Entry 1N8R (X-ray diffraction, 3.00 A resolution); this record covers chains A and M of the 30 polymer chains in the assembly.

[Chain A]
Molecule: 23S ribosomal RNA
Source organism: Haloarcula marismortui
Sequence (2922 nucleotides; row label = number of the first residue in the row):
     2 UUGGCUACUAUGCCAGCUGGUGGAUUGCUCGGCUCAGGCGCUGAUGAAGG
    52 ACGUGCCAAGCUGCGAUAAGCCAUGGGGAGCCGCACGGAGGCGAAGAACC
   102 AUGGAUUUCCGAAUGAGAAUCUCUCUAACAAUUGCUUCGCGCAAUGAGGA
   152 ACCCCGAGAACUGAAACAUCUCAGUAUCGGGAGGAACAGAAAACGCAAUG
   202 UGAUGUCGUUAGUAACCGCGAGUGAACGCGAUACAGCCCAAACCGAAGCC
   252 CUCACGGGCAAUGUGGUGUCAGGGCUACCUCUCAUCAGCCGACCGUCUCG
   302 ACGAAGUCUCUUGGAACAGAGCGUGAUACAGGGUGACAACCCCGUACUCG
   352 AGACCAGUACGACGUGCGGUAGUGCCAGAGUAGCGGGGGUUGGAUAUCCC
   402 UCGCGAAUAACGCAGGCAUCGACUGCGAAGGCUAAACACAACCUGAGACC
   452 GAUAGUGAACAAGUAGUGUGAACGAACGCUGCAAAGUACCCUCAGAAGGG
   502 AGGCGAAAUAGAGCAUGAAAUCAGUUGGCGAUCGAGCGACAGGGCAUACA
   552 AGGUCCCUCGACGAAUGACCGACGCGCGAGCGUCCAGUAAGACUCACGGG
   602 AAGCCGAUGUUCUGUCGUACGUUUUGAAAAACGAGCCAGGGAGUGUGUCU
   652 GCAUGGCAAGUCUAACCGGAGUAUCCGGGGAGGCACAGGGAAACCGACAU
   702 GGCCGCAGGGCUUUGCCCGAGGGCCGCCGUCUUCAAGGGCGGGGAGCCAU
   752 GUGGACACGACCCGAAUCCGGACGAUCUACGCAUGGACAAGAUGAAGCGU
   802 GCCGAAAGGCACGUGGAAGUCUGUUAGAGUUGGUGUCCUACAAUACCCUC
   852 UCGUGAUCUAUGUGUAGGGGUGAAAGGCCCAUCGAGUCCGGCAACAGCUG
   902 GUUCCAAUCGAAACAUGUCGAAGCAUGACCUCCGCCGAGGUAGUCUGUGA
   952 GGUAGAGCGACCGAUUGGUGUGUCCGCCUCCGAGAGGAGUCGGCACACCU
  1002 GUCAAACUCCAAACUUACAGACGCCGUUUGACGCGGGGAUUCCGGUGCGC
  1052 GGGGUAAGCCUGUGUACCAGGAGGGGAACAACCCAGAGAUAGGUUAAGGU
  1102 CCCCAAGUGUGGAUUAAGUGUAAUCCUCUGAAGGUGGUCUCGAGCCCUAG
  1152 ACAGCCGGGAGGUGAGCUUAGAAGCAGCUACCCUCUAAGAAAAGCGUAAC
  1202 AGCUUACCGGCCGAGGUUUGAGGCGCCCAAAAUGAUCGGGACUCAAAUCC
  1252 ACCACCGAGACCUGUCCGUACCACUCAUACUGGUAAUCGAGUAGAUUGGC
  1302 GCUCUAAUUGGAUGGAAGUAGGGGUGAAAACUCCUAUGGACCGAUUAGUG
  1352 ACGAAAAUCCUGGCCAUAGUAGCAGCGAUAGUCGGGUGAGAACCCCGACG
  1402 GCCUAAUGGAUAAGGGUUCCUCAGCACUGCUGAUCAGCUGAGGGUUAGCC
  1452 GGUCCUAAGUCAUACCGCAACUCGACUAUGACGAAAUGGGAAACGGGUUA
  1502 AUAUUCCCGUGCCACUAUGCAGUGAAAGUUGACGCCCUGGGGUCGAUCAC
  1552 GCUGGGCAUUCGCCCAGUCGAACCGUCCAACUCCGUGGAAGCCGUAAUGG
  1602 CAGGAAGCGGACGAACGGCGGCAUAGGGAAACGUGAUUCAACCUGGGGCC
  1652 CAUGAAAAGACGAGCAUAGUGUCCGUACCGAGAACCGACACAGGUGUCCA
  1702 UGGCGGCGAAAGCCAAGGCCUGUCGGGAGCAACCAACGUUAGGGAAUUCG
  1752 GCAAGUUAGUCCCGUACCUUCGGAAGAAGGGAUGCCUGCUCCGGAACGGA
  1802 GCAGGUCGCAGUGACUCGGAAGCUCGGACUGUCUAGUAACAACAUAGGUG
  1852 ACCGCAAAUCCGCAAGGACUCGUACGGUCACUGAAUCCUGCCCAGUGCAG
  1902 GUAUCUGAACACCUCGUACAAGAGGACGAAGGACCUGUCAACGGCGGGGG
  1952 UAACUAUGACCCUCUUAAGGUAGCGUAGUACCUUGCCGCAUCAGUAGCGG
  2002 CUUGCAUGAAUGGAUUAACCAGAGCUUCACUGUCCCAACGUUGGGCCCGG
  2052 UGAACUGUACAUUCCAGUGCGGAGUCUGGAGACACCCAGGGGGAAGCGAA
  2102 GACCCUAUGGAGCUUUACUGCAGGCUGUCGCUGAGACGUGGUCGCCGAUG
  2152 UGCAGCAUAGGUAGGAGACACUACACAGGUACCCGCGCUAGCGGGCCACC
  2202 GAGUCAACAGUGAAAUACUACCCGUCGGUGACUGCGACUCUCACUCCGGG
  2252 AGGAGGACACCGAUAGCCGGGCAGUUUGACUGGGGCGGUACGCGCUCGAA
  2302 AAGAUAUCGAGCGCGCCCUAUGGCUAUCUCAGCCGGGACAGAGACCCGGC
  2352 GAAGAGUGCAAGAGCAAAAGAUAGCUUGACAGUGUUCUUCCCAACGAGGA
  2402 ACGCUGACGCGAAAGCGUGGUCUAGCGAACCAAUUAGCCUGCUUGAUGCG
  2452 GGCAAUUGAUGACAGAAAAGCUACCCUAGGGAUAACAGAGUCGUCACUCG
  2502 CAAGAGCACAUAUCGACCGAGUGGCUUGCUACCUCGAUGUCGGUUCCCUC
  2552 CAUCCUGCCCGUGCAGAAGCGGGCAAGGGUGAGGUUGUUCGCCUAUUAAA
  2602 GGAGGUCGUGAGCUGGGUUUAGACCGUCGUGAGACAGGUCGGCUGCUAUC
  2652 UACUGGGUGUGUAAUGGUGUCUGACAAGAACGACCGUAUAGUACGAGAGG
  2702 AACUACGGUUGGUGGCCACUGGUGUACCGGUUGUUCGAGAGAGCACGUGC
  2752 CGGGUAGCCACGCCACACGGGGUAAGAGCUGAACGCAUCUAAGCUCGAAA
  2802 CCCACUUGGAAAAGAGACACCGCCGAGGUCCCGCGUACAAGACGCGGUCG
  2852 AUAGACUCGGGGUGUGCGCGUCGAGGUAACGAGACGUUAAGCCCACGAGC
  2902 ACUAACAGACCAAAGCCAUCAU
Disordered / not traced: 2-9, 126-127, 715, 971-998, 1560, 1952-1963, 2137-2236, 2339-2343, 2665-2666, 2915-2923
Metal / ion sites: Mg2+ site 1 near G28 (its only coordinating residue here); Na+ site 1: C40, G41; Na+ site 2: G56, A59, G61; Na+ site 3 near U108 (its only coordinating residue here); Mg2+ site 2 near U115 (its only coordinating residue here); Na+ site 4: C141, G142; Na+ site 5 near U146 (its only coordinating residue here); Mg2+ site 3: C162, U2276; K+: C162, U163, U172; Mg2+ site 4: A165, A167, C168; Na+ site 6: A165, A166, A167; Mg2+ site 5: A166, G219; 62 more Na+ sites not listed; 97 more Mg2+ sites not listed
Ligand contacts: virginiamycin m1 (VIR): G2102, A2103, C2104, A2474, A2486, C2487, A2538, U2539, G2540, U2620

[Chain M]
Protein: 50S ribosomal protein L15P
Source organism: Haloarcula marismortui
UniProtKB: P12737 (RL15_HALMA); numbering as in UniProt (aligned over 1-164)
Chain sequence (164 residues; row label = number of the first residue in the row):
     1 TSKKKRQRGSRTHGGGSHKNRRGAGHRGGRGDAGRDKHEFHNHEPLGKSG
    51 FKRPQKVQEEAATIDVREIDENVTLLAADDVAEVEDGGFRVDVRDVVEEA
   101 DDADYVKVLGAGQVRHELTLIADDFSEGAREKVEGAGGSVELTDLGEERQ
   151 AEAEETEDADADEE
Disordered / not traced: 84-88, 151-164
Metal / ion sites: Na+ site 1: Gly14 (shared with A1040(A), A1296(A) of chain A); Na+ site 2: His18 (shared with G902(A), U903(A) of chain A); Na+ site 3: Ala33, Glu39

[How chain A and chain M interact]
Pairs across the interface - 170 pairs, chain A then chain M:
  G164(A) - Arg30(M)  phosphate contact
  A165(A) - Gly29(M)  phosphate contact
  A165(A) - Arg30(M)  hydrogen bond to the phosphate
  A166(A) - Ala24(M)  base contact
  A166(A) - Gly25(M)  hydrogen bond to the base
  A166(A) - Gly28(M)  base contact
  A166(A) - Gly29(M)  hydrogen bond to the base
  A166(A) - Ala33(M)  sugar contact
  A166(A) - Gly34(M)  hydrogen bond to the phosphate
  A166(A) - His38(M)  base contact
  G196(A) - Lys56(M)  hydrogen bond to the sugar
  C197(A) - Lys56(M)  phosphate contact
  U214(A) - Gln55(M)  sugar contact
  A215(A) - Lys52(M)  salt bridge to the phosphate
  A215(A) - Gln55(M)  hydrogen bond to the sugar
  A216(A) - Lys52(M)  salt bridge to the phosphate
  C220(A) - Lys48(M)  sugar contact
  G221(A) - Arg35(M)  phosphate contact
  G221(A) - Leu46(M)  phosphate contact
  G221(A) - Gly47(M)  hydrogen bond to the phosphate
  A222(A) - Asp32(M)  phosphate contact
  A222(A) - Arg35(M)  salt bridge to the phosphate
  G223(A) - Gly31(M)  phosphate contact
  G223(A) - Asp32(M)  hydrogen bond to the phosphate
  A226(A) - Gln55(M)  base contact
  G416(A) - Lys56(M)  hydrogen bond to the phosphate
  G417(A) - Lys56(M)  salt bridge to the phosphate
  U623(A) - Arg11(M)  hydrogen bond to the phosphate
  U624(A) - His18(M)  salt bridge to the phosphate
  U624(A) - Lys19(M)  hydrogen bond to the phosphate
  U625(A) - Lys19(M)  salt bridge to the phosphate
  G644(A) - Lys4(M)  sugar contact
  G644(A) - Arg8(M)  salt bridge to the phosphate
  G644(A) - His13(M)  hydrogen bond to the base
  G644(A) - Arg21(M)  hydrogen bond to the base
  U645(A) - Lys4(M)  salt bridge to the phosphate
  C687(A) - Glu99(M)  base contact
  A688(A) - Asp65(M)  hydrogen bond to the base
  A688(A) - Arg67(M)  salt bridge to the phosphate
  A688(A) - Ala111(M)  base contact
  A692(A) - Gly50(M)  sugar contact
  A692(A) - Phe51(M)  hydrogen bond to the sugar
  A693(A) - Phe51(M)  sugar contact
  A693(A) - Arg53(M)  sugar contact
  A694(A) - Arg53(M)  salt bridge to the phosphate
  G697(A) - Thr63(M)  base contact
  G697(A) - Lys107(M)  salt bridge to the phosphate
  G697(A) - Leu109(M)  base contact
  G697(A) - Ser126(M)  phosphate contact
  G697(A) - Glu127(M)  hydrogen bond to the phosphate
  A698(A) - Leu109(M)  phosphate contact
  A698(A) - Gly110(M)  hydrogen bond to the phosphate
  A698(A) - Ala111(M)  sugar contact
  A698(A) - Ser126(M)  hydrogen bond to the phosphate
  A698(A) - Gly128(M)  phosphate contact
  C699(A) - Gly110(M)  phosphate contact
  C699(A) - Ala111(M)  phosphate contact
  C699(A) - Gly112(M)  hydrogen bond to the phosphate
  C699(A) - Lys132(M)  salt bridge to the phosphate
  A700(A) - Asp70(M)  hydrogen bond to the base
  A700(A) - Glu71(M)  base contact
  A700(A) - Gly112(M)  phosphate contact
  A700(A) - Gln113(M)  hydrogen bond to the base
  A700(A) - Val114(M)  base contact
  A700(A) - Arg115(M)  hydrogen bond to the base
  U701(A) - Gln113(M)  hydrogen bond to the phosphate
  U701(A) - Arg115(M)  salt bridge to the phosphate
  G745(A) - Arg67(M)  base contact
  G745(A) - Glu71(M)  hydrogen bond to the base
  G754(A) - Lys3(M)  phosphate contact
  G754(A) - Lys4(M)  salt bridge to the phosphate
  G755(A) - Lys3(M)  salt bridge to the phosphate
  C757(A) - Arg27(M)  phosphate contact
  C757(A) - Gly31(M)  hydrogen bond to the phosphate
  A758(A) - Arg27(M)  salt bridge to the phosphate
  A758(A) - Arg30(M)  phosphate contact
  A758(A) - Gly31(M)  hydrogen bond to the phosphate
  C759(A) - Arg30(M)  salt bridge to the phosphate
  A761(A) - Arg30(M)  salt bridge to the phosphate
  C762(A) - Arg21(M)  hydrogen bond to the base
  C896(A) - Arg30(M)  hydrogen bond to the phosphate
  A897(A) - Gly23(M)  phosphate contact
  A897(A) - Ala24(M)  hydrogen bond to the phosphate
  A897(A) - Arg30(M)  salt bridge to the phosphate
  G898(A) - Arg22(M)  phosphate contact
  G898(A) - Gly23(M)  hydrogen bond to the phosphate
  G898(A) - Ala24(M)  phosphate contact
  G898(A) - Gly25(M)  hydrogen bond to the phosphate
  C899(A) - Arg22(M)  salt bridge to the phosphate
  U900(A) - Lys19(M)  salt bridge to the phosphate
  U900(A) - Arg22(M)  salt bridge to the phosphate
  G901(A) - His18(M)  salt bridge to the phosphate
  G901(A) - Lys19(M)  phosphate contact
  G902(A) - Arg11(M)  salt bridge to the phosphate
  G902(A) - His18(M)  salt bridge to the phosphate
  U903(A) - Arg11(M)  salt bridge to the phosphate
  U903(A) - Thr12(M)  base contact
  U903(A) - His13(M)  sugar contact
  U903(A) - His18(M)  base contact
  U904(A) - Gln7(M)  phosphate contact
  U904(A) - Arg8(M)  hydrogen bond to the base
  U904(A) - Gly9(M)  hydrogen bond to the phosphate
  U904(A) - Ser10(M)  hydrogen bond to the phosphate
  U904(A) - Arg11(M)  hydrogen bond to the phosphate
  C905(A) - Lys5(M)  hydrogen bond to the base
  C905(A) - Arg6(M)  base contact
  C906(A) - Arg6(M)  base contact
  A907(A) - Arg6(M)  base contact
  G918(A) - His38(M)  hydrogen bond to the base
  G918(A) - Phe40(M)  sugar contact
  U919(A) - Lys37(M)  hydrogen bond to the phosphate
  U919(A) - His38(M)  base contact
  C920(A) - Lys37(M)  salt bridge to the phosphate
  G924(A) - Gly25(M)  hydrogen bond to the sugar
  G924(A) - His38(M)  base contact
  C925(A) - Gly25(M)  phosphate contact
  C925(A) - His26(M)  salt bridge to the phosphate
  C925(A) - Gly28(M)  sugar contact
  C925(A) - His38(M)  sugar contact
  C925(A) - Glu39(M)  hydrogen bond to the sugar
  A926(A) - His38(M)  sugar contact
  A926(A) - Glu39(M)  sugar contact
  A926(A) - His41(M)  hydrogen bond to the base
  U927(A) - His41(M)  hydrogen bond to the sugar
  U927(A) - Asn42(M)  sugar contact
  U1041(A) - Gly14(M)  sugar contact
  U1041(A) - Gly15(M)  sugar contact
  U1041(A) - Gly16(M)  phosphate contact
  U1042(A) - Ser17(M)  hydrogen bond to the phosphate
  U1042(A) - Asn20(M)  hydrogen bond to the phosphate
  A1294(A) - Gly16(M)  phosphate contact
  G1295(A) - Thr12(M)  hydrogen bond to the phosphate
  G1295(A) - Gly14(M)  hydrogen bond to the phosphate
  G1295(A) - Gly15(M)  hydrogen bond to the phosphate
  G1295(A) - Gly16(M)  hydrogen bond to the phosphate
  A1296(A) - Lys3(M)  salt bridge to the phosphate
  U1297(A) - Lys3(M)  salt bridge to the phosphate
  U1298(A) - Arg6(M)  hydrogen bond to the base
  G1299(A) - Thr1(M)  phosphate contact
  G1299(A) - Arg6(M)  hydrogen bond to the base
  G1300(A) - Thr1(M)  hydrogen bond to the base
  C1301(A) - Lys5(M)  base contact
  G1302(A) - Lys5(M)  hydrogen bond to the base
  C1353(A) - Lys5(M)  hydrogen bond to the base
  G1354(A) - Lys5(M)  hydrogen bond to the base
  G1354(A) - Arg8(M)  salt bridge to the phosphate
  C2396(A) - Phe40(M)  sugar contact
  A2430(A) - Leu46(M)  sugar contact
  A2430(A) - Gly47(M)  hydrogen bond to the sugar
  C2431(A) - Gly47(M)  phosphate contact
  C2431(A) - Lys48(M)  hydrogen bond to the phosphate
  C2432(A) - Lys48(M)  salt bridge to the phosphate
  U2441(A) - Phe51(M)  sugar contact
  U2441(A) - Arg53(M)  hydrogen bond to the phosphate
  G2442(A) - Arg53(M)  salt bridge to the phosphate
  G2442(A) - Pro54(M)  sugar contact
  G2442(A) - Val57(M)  phosphate contact
  C2443(A) - Pro54(M)  base contact
  C2443(A) - Lys56(M)  hydrogen bond to the phosphate
  C2443(A) - Val57(M)  sugar contact
  U2444(A) - Lys56(M)  salt bridge to the phosphate
  G2452(A) - Phe51(M)  base contact
  G2453(A) - Gly50(M)  hydrogen bond to the phosphate
  G2453(A) - Phe51(M)  sugar contact
  C2454(A) - Ser49(M)  phosphate contact
  C2454(A) - Gly50(M)  hydrogen bond to the phosphate
  A2465(A) - Phe40(M)  base contact
  G2466(A) - Lys37(M)  salt bridge to the phosphate
  A2467(A) - Lys37(M)  salt bridge to the phosphate
  A2483(A) - Lys19(M)  base contact
Interface residues without a listed pair, chain A (90 interface residues in all): C696, U753, G1039, A1040, C2440
Interface residues without a listed pair, chain M (74 interface residues in all): Ser2, Asp36, Phe125, Ala129

[Overview]
The interface between chain A and chain M involves 90 residues on one side and 74 on the other; the contacts
include 60 hydrogen bonds and 36 salt bridges. Polar pairs include A166(A)-Gly25(M), A166(A)-Gly29(M) and
G644(A)-His13(M). Chain A binds virginiamycin m1.
Chain A is 23S ribosomal RNA and chain M is 50S ribosomal protein L15P, both from Haloarcula marismortui; the
structure, Structure of large ribosomal subunit in complex with virginiamycin M, was determined by X-ray
diffraction (same publication as 1K73, 1KC8 and 1NJI).
